3NWL - chains A and D of the 4 polymer chains in the assembly; structure by X-ray diffraction, 2.69 A resolution.

== Chain A (and D) ==
Name: Catalase
Organism: Bos taurus
Notes: EC 1.11.1.6; chain D of this document is another copy of the same molecule, construct and numbering; everything in this record applies to it too
UniProt: P00432 (CATA_BOVIN); residues 0-526 here correspond to UniProt positions 1-527 (UniProt number = residue number + 1)
Amino-acid sequence (527 residues; row label = number of the first residue in the row; numbering starts at 0):
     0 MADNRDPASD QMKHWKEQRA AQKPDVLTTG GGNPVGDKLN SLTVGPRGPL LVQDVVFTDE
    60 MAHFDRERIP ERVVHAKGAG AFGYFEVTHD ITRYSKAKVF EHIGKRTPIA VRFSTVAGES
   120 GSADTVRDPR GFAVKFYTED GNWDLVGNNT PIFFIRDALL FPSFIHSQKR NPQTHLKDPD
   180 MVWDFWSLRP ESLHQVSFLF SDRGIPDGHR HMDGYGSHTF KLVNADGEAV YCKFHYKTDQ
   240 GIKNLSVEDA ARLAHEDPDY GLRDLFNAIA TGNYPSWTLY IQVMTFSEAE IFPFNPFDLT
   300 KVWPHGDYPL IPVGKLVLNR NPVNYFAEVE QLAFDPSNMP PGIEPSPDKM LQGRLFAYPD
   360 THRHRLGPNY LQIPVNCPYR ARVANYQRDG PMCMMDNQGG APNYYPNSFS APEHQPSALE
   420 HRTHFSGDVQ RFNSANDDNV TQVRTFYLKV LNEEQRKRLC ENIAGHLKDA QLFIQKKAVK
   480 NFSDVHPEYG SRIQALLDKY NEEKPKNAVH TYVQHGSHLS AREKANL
Disordered / not traced: 0-2, 502-526
Sequence notes: conflict D212 (Asn213 in P00432), D225 (Asn226 in P00432)
Metal / ion sites: heme Fe near Y357 (its only coordinating residue here)
Small-molecule neighbours:
  - heme (HEM): R71, V72, V73, H74, R111, S113, G130, F131, A132, V145, G146, N147, F152, A157, F160, G215, S216, H217, L298, L331, F333, M349, R353, A356, Y357, T360, H361, R364
  - NADPH (NDP; NADPH dihydro-nicotinamide-adenine-dinucleotide phosphate): P150, H193, F197, S200, R202, D212, Y214, H234, K236, I241, Q281, V301, W302, P303, H304, Q441, T444, F445, V449, L450
UniProt features mapped onto this chain:
  - motif: K523 to L526 (Microbody targeting signal)
  - active site: H74, N147
  - binding site (NADP(+)): H193, F197, S200, R202, Y214, K236, W302, H304, Q441, T444, F445
  - binding site (heme): Y357
  - modified residue: A1 (Blocked amino end (Ala)), S8 (Phosphoserine), K12 (N6-succinyllysine), K220 (N6-succinyllysine), K232 (N6-acetyllysine), S416 (Phosphoserine), S433 (Phosphoserine), K448 (N6-acetyllysine), K479 (N6-acetyllysine), K498 (N6-acetyllysine), T510 (Phosphothreonine), S516 (Phosphoserine)

== Chain A / chain D interface ==
Residue-residue contacts - 187 pairs, chain A then chain D:
  R4(A) - D179(D)  salt bridge
  R4(A) - D468(D)  hydrogen bond (side chain-backbone)
  R4(A) - A469(D)
  R4(A) - Q470(D)
  A7(A) - T173(D)
  A7(A) - L175(D)  hydrophobic
  Q10(A) - N170(D)  hydrogen bond
  Q10(A) - Q172(D)  hydrogen bond
  M11(A) - D179(D)
  M11(A) - M180(D)  hydrophobic
  K12(A) - Q470(D)
  D36(A) - R430(D)
  K37(A) - L158(D)
  L38(A) - D156(D)
  L38(A) - L159(D)
  L38(A) - R188(D)
  N39(A) - D156(D)
  N39(A) - L158(D)
  N39(A) - R430(D)  hydrogen bond (backbone-side chain)
  N39(A) - F431(D)
  N39(A) - N432(D)  hydrogen bond
  N39(A) - S433(D)  hydrogen bond (side chain-backbone)
  S40(A) - D156(D)  hydrogen bond (backbone-side chain)
  S40(A) - L158(D)
  S40(A) - Q429(D)
  S40(A) - R430(D)
  L41(A) - Q429(D)
  L41(A) - R430(D)
  T42(A) - D427(D)
  T42(A) - V428(D)
  T42(A) - Q429(D)  hydrogen bond (backbone-backbone)
  T42(A) - F431(D)
  G44(A) - D427(D)  hydrogen bond (backbone-backbone)
  G44(A) - F431(D)
  P45(A) - K348(D)
  P45(A) - F431(D)
  R46(A) - F293(D)
  R46(A) - N294(D)
  R46(A) - P295(D)
  R46(A) - P346(D)
  R46(A) - F424(D)
  G47(A) - P346(D)
  P48(A) - Q351(D)
  P48(A) - F424(D)
  L49(A) - Q351(D)  hydrogen bond (backbone-side chain)
  D53(A) - R430(D)  salt bridge
  V55(A) - R430(D)
  F56(A) - A157(D)  hydrophobic
  F56(A) - L158(D)  hydrophobic
  F56(A) - G352(D)
  T57(A) - F355(D)
  E59(A) - L158(D)
  E59(A) - P161(D)
  M60(A) - A157(D)
  M60(A) - P161(D)
  M60(A) - A356(D)  hydrophobic
  A61(A) - D359(D)
  F63(A) - V72(D)
  F63(A) - F160(D)  hydrophobic
  F63(A) - P161(D)  hydrophobic
  F63(A) - I164(D)  hydrophobic
  D64(A) - A356(D)
  D64(A) - D359(D)
  D64(A) - T360(D)  hydrogen bond (backbone-side chain)
  D64(A) - H363(D)
  R65(A) - D359(D)  salt bridge
  R65(A) - H363(D)
  E66(A) - H165(D)  salt bridge
  R67(A) - P69(D)
  R67(A) - E70(D)
  R67(A) - V72(D)  hydrogen bond (side chain-backbone)
  R67(A) - K168(D)
  R67(A) - H363(D)  hydrogen bond (backbone-side chain)
  I68(A) - P69(D)
  P69(A) - R67(D)
  E70(A) - R67(D)
  V72(A) - F63(D)
  V72(A) - R67(D)  hydrogen bond (backbone-side chain)
  E118(A) - S119(D)
  E118(A) - G120(D)
  S119(A) - E118(D)
  G120(A) - E118(D)
  G120(A) - G120(D)
  G120(A) - S121(D)
  S121(A) - G120(D)
  D156(A) - L38(D)
  D156(A) - N39(D)
  D156(A) - S40(D)  hydrogen bond
  A157(A) - F56(D)  hydrophobic
  A157(A) - M60(D)
  L158(A) - K37(D)
  L158(A) - N39(D)
  L158(A) - S40(D)
  L158(A) - F56(D)  hydrophobic
  L158(A) - E59(D)
  L159(A) - L38(D)
  F160(A) - F63(D)  hydrophobic
  P161(A) - E59(D)
  P161(A) - M60(D)
  P161(A) - F63(D)  hydrophobic
  I164(A) - F63(D)  hydrophobic
  H165(A) - E66(D)  salt bridge
  K168(A) - R67(D)
  R169(A) - D258(D)  salt bridge
  N170(A) - Q10(D)  hydrogen bond
  P171(A) - N323(D)
  P171(A) - Y324(D)  hydrogen bond (backbone-backbone)
  Q172(A) - Q10(D)  hydrogen bond
  Q172(A) - P321(D)  hydrogen bond (side chain-backbone)
  Q172(A) - V322(D)
  Q172(A) - Y324(D)
  T173(A) - A7(D)
  T173(A) - L261(D)
  T173(A) - F265(D)
  H174(A) - L261(D)
  H174(A) - Y324(D)
  L175(A) - A7(D)  hydrophobic
  L175(A) - D258(D)
  L175(A) - R262(D)
  D177(A) - M11(D)
  D179(A) - R4(D)  salt bridge
  D179(A) - M11(D)
  M180(A) - M11(D)  hydrophobic
  R188(A) - L38(D)
  A250(A) - H254(D)
  H254(A) - A250(D)
  H254(A) - H254(D)
  D258(A) - R169(D)  salt bridge
  D258(A) - L175(D)
  L261(A) - T173(D)
  L261(A) - H174(D)
  L261(A) - L175(D)  hydrophobic
  R262(A) - L175(D)
  F265(A) - T173(D)
  F293(A) - R46(D)
  N294(A) - R46(D)
  P295(A) - R46(D)
  P321(A) - Q172(D)  hydrogen bond (backbone-side chain)
  V322(A) - Q172(D)
  N323(A) - P171(D)
  Y324(A) - P171(D)  hydrogen bond (backbone-backbone)
  Y324(A) - Q172(D)
  Y324(A) - H174(D)
  P346(A) - R46(D)
  P346(A) - G47(D)
  K348(A) - P45(D)
  Q351(A) - P48(D)
  Q351(A) - L49(D)  hydrogen bond (side chain-backbone)
  G352(A) - F56(D)
  F355(A) - T57(D)
  A356(A) - M60(D)  hydrophobic
  A356(A) - D64(D)
  D359(A) - A61(D)
  D359(A) - D64(D)
  D359(A) - R65(D)  salt bridge
  T360(A) - D64(D)  hydrogen bond (side chain-backbone)
  H363(A) - D64(D)
  H363(A) - R65(D)
  H363(A) - R67(D)  hydrogen bond (side chain-backbone)
  F424(A) - R46(D)
  F424(A) - P48(D)  hydrophobic
  D427(A) - T42(D)
  D427(A) - V43(D)
  D427(A) - G44(D)  hydrogen bond (backbone-backbone)
  V428(A) - L41(D)  hydrophobic
  V428(A) - T42(D)
  V428(A) - V43(D)  hydrophobic
  V428(A) - L50(D)  hydrophobic
  Q429(A) - S40(D)
  Q429(A) - L41(D)
  Q429(A) - T42(D)  hydrogen bond (backbone-backbone)
  R430(A) - D36(D)
  R430(A) - N39(D)  hydrogen bond (side chain-backbone)
  R430(A) - S40(D)
  R430(A) - L41(D)
  R430(A) - D53(D)  salt bridge
  R430(A) - V55(D)
  F431(A) - N39(D)
  F431(A) - T42(D)
  F431(A) - G44(D)
  F431(A) - P45(D)
  N432(A) - N39(D)  hydrogen bond
  S433(A) - N39(D)  hydrogen bond (backbone-side chain)
  D468(A) - R4(D)  hydrogen bond (backbone-side chain)
  A469(A) - R4(D)
  Q470(A) - R4(D)
  Q470(A) - K12(D)
Interface residues without a listed pair, chain A (100 interface residues in all): S8, V43, L50, R71, V73, A253, F296, F325, G426
Interface residues without a listed pair, chain D (101 interface residues in all): S8, I68, R71, V73, D177, A253, F296, F325, S425, G426

== Overview ==
Chain A and chain D form an interface of 100 and 101 residues respectively, with 30 hydrogen bonds and 10 salt
bridges. Polar pairs include R4(A)-D179(D), D53(A)-R430(D) and R65(A)-D359(D). Chain A binds heme and NADPH.
Both chains are Catalase (Bos taurus). Entry 3NWL (The crystal structure of the P212121 form of bovine liver
catalase previously characterized by electron microscopy) was determined by X-ray diffraction (same
publication as 3NWK).
